PDB entry 5FHH | X-ray diffraction, 3.60 A resolution | chain A

# Chain A
Protein: ATP-dependent DNA helicase PIF1
Organism: Homo sapiens
Notes: EC 3.6.4.12
UniProt: Q9H611 (PIF1_HUMAN); residues 200-641 here = UniProt positions 200-641
Amino-acid sequence (442 residues; row label = number of the first residue in the row):
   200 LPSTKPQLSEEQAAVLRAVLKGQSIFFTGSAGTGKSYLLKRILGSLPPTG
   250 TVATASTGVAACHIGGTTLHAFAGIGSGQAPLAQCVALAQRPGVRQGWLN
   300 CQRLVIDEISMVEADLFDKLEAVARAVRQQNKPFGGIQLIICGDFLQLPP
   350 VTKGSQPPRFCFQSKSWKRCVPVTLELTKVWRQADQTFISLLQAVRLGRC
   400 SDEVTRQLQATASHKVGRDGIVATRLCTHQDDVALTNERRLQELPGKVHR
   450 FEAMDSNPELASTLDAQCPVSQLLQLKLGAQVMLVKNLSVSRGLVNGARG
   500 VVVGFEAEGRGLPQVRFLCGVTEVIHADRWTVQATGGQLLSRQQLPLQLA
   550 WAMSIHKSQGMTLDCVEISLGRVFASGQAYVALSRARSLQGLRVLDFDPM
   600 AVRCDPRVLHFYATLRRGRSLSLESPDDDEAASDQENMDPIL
Not modelled in the structure: 200-204, 350-356, 502-510, 616-641
Covalently attached groups: covalent link Phe596-Pro598
Small-molecule neighbours:
  - ADP (adenosine-5'-diphosphate): Pro205, Gln206, Leu207, Ser208, Gln211, Ser229, Ala230, Gly231, Thr232, Gly233, Lys234, Ser235, Tyr236, Gln346, Trp380, Arg381, Thr561
  - tetrafluoroaluminate (ALF): Ala230, Gly231, Lys234, Ser235, Asp306, Asp343, Gln346, Arg381, Gln558, Gly559, Met560
Reported in the primary citation:
  - disease-associated variants - L319P (citing earlier work)

# Summary
Chain A binds ADP and tetrafluoroaluminate.
Chain A is ATP-dependent DNA helicase PIF1 (Homo sapiens); the structure, Structure of human Pif1 helicase
domain residues 200-641, was determined by X-ray diffraction, deposited together with 5FHD, 5FHE, 5FHF and
5FHG.
